Entry 5WVC (X-ray diffraction, 2.99 A resolution); this record covers chains C and E of the 6 polymer chains in the assembly.

# Chain C (and E)
Molecule: Apoptotic protease-activating factor 1
From: Homo sapiens
Notes: chain E of this document is another copy of the same molecule, construct and numbering; everything in this record applies to it too
Reference sequence: O14727 (APAF_HUMAN); residues 1-95 here = UniProt positions 1-95
Chain sequence (95 residues; row label = number of the first residue in the row):
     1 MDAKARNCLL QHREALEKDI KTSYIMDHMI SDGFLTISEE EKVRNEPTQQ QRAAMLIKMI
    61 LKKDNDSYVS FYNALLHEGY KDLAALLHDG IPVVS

# Chain C / chain E interface
Residue-residue contacts - 8 pairs, chain C then chain E:
  Ser38(C) with Thr48(E); Gln50(E), hydrogen bond
  Glu41(C) with Pro47(E); Thr48(E); Gln49(E), hydrogen bond (side chain-backbone); Arg52(E), salt bridge
  Lys42(C) with Pro47(E)
  Asn45(C) with Pro47(E), hydrogen bond (side chain-backbone)

# Overview
Chain C and chain E form an interface of 4 and 5 residues respectively; the contacts include 3 hydrogen bonds
and 1 salt bridge. Polar contacts include Glu41(C)-Arg52(E), Ser38(C)-Gln50(E) and Glu41(C)-Gln49(E).
Both chains are Apoptotic protease-activating factor 1 (Homo sapiens). Entry 5WVC (Structure of the CARD-CARD
disk) was determined by X-ray diffraction.
